Entry 3O94 (X-ray diffraction, 1.60 A resolution); this record covers chains C and D of the 4 polymer chains in the assembly.

# Chain C (and D)
Name: nicotinamidase
From: Streptococcus pneumoniae
Notes: chain D of this document is another copy of the same molecule, construct and numbering; everything in this record applies to it too
Reference sequence: Q97PM2 (Q97PM2_STRPN); residues 1-191 here = UniProt positions 1-191
Sequence (211 residues; row label = number of the first residue in the row; numbers below 1 keep their minus sign (Met-19 is residue -19)):
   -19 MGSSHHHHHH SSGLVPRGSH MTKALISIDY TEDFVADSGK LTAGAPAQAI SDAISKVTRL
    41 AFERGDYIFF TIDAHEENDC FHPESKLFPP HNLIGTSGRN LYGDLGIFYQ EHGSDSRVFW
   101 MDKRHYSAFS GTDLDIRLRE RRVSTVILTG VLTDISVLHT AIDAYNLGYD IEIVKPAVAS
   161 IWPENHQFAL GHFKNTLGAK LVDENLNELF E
Unresolved in the structure: -19 to 0, 191
Differences from the reference sequence: expression tag (-19 to 0); engineered mutation Ser136 (Cys in Q97PM2)
Ion coordination: Zn2+: Asp53, His55, Glu64, His71 (together with nicotinamide)
Ligand contacts: nicotinamide (NCA): Asp9, Phe14, Leu21, Asp53, Glu64, Phe68, His71, Tyr106, Val131, Leu132, Ile135, Ser136
From the paper describing this entry:
  - binding site for nicotinamide: Phe14, Phe68, Tyr106, Val131, Leu132, Ser136
  - mutagenesis - C136S: abolished catalytic activity

# How chain C and chain D interact
Residue-residue contacts (28; chain C residue first):
  Tyr47(C) with Phe61(D)
  Asp59(C) with Arg117(D), salt bridge
  Phe61(C) with Tyr47(D); Glu120(D); Arg121(D)
  His62(C) with Glu120(D)
  Arg104(C) with Asp113(D); Ile116(D); Arg117(D); Glu120(D), salt bridge
  His105(C) with Ile116(D)
  Ser110(C) with Ile116(D)
  Gly111(C) with Thr112(D); Asp113(D), hydrogen bond (backbone-backbone); Ile116(D)
  Thr112(C) with Gly111(D)
  Asp113(C) with Arg104(D); Gly111(D), hydrogen bond (backbone-backbone)
  Ile116(C) with Arg104(D); His105(D); Ser110(D); Gly111(D)
  Arg117(C) with Asp59(D), salt bridge; Arg104(D)
  Glu120(C) with Phe61(D); His62(D); Arg104(D), salt bridge
  Arg121(C) with Phe61(D)
Interface residues without a listed pair, chain C (15 interface residues in all): Pro63
Interface residues without a listed pair, chain D (16 interface residues in all): Glu56, Pro63

# In short
The interface between chain C and chain D involves 15 residues on one side and 16 on the other, with 2
hydrogen bonds and 4 salt bridges. Polar pairs include Asp59(C)-Arg117(D), Arg104(C)-Glu120(D) and
Gly111(C)-Asp113(D). From the paper: a binding site for nicotinamide at Phe14(C), Phe68(C) and Tyr106(C) among
others; C136S of chain C abolishes catalytic activity.
Both chains are nicotinamidase (Streptococcus pneumoniae). Entry 3O94 (High resolution crystal structures of
Streptococcus pneumoniae nicotinamidase with trapped intermediates provide insights into catalytic mechanism
...) was determined by X-ray diffraction (same publication as 3O90, 3O91, 3O92 and 3O93).
